PDB entry 2FZC | X-ray diffraction, 2.10 A resolution | chains B and D of the 4 polymer chains in the assembly

== Chain B (and D) ==
Protein: Aspartate carbamoyltransferase regulatory chain
Organism: Escherichia coli
Notes: EC 2.1.3.2; chain D of this document is another copy of the same molecule, construct and numbering; everything in this record applies to it too
Reference sequence: P0A7F3 (PYRI_ECOLI); aligned to UniProt positions 1-153 over residues 1-153 (the alignment contains insertions or deletions, so no single offset holds)
Sequence (153 residues; row label = number of the first residue in the row):
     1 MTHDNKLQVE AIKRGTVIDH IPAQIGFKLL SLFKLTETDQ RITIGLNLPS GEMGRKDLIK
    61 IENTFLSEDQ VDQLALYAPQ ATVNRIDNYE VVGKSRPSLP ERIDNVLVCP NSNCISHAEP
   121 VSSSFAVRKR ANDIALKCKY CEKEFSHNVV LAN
Unresolved in the structure: 1
Metal / ion sites: Zn2+: C109, C114, C138, C141
Small-molecule neighbours: CTP (cytidine-5'-triphosphate): T2, H3, E10, A11, I12, V17, D19, H20, K60, N84, I86, Y89, E90, V91, K94
Curated features (UniProtKB/Swiss-Prot):
  - binding site (Zn(2+)): C109, C114, C138, C141

== Interface between chain B and chain D ==
Contacting residue pairs (46; chain B residue first):
  H3(B) with R41(D), hydrogen bond
  N5(B) with R41(D), hydrogen bond
  Q8(B) with Q8(D), hydrogen bond; V9(D), hydrogen bond (side chain-backbone); E10(D)
  V9(B) with L7(D)
  E10(B) with L7(D); Q8(D)
  A11(B) with L7(D)
  K13(B) with K6(D)
  Q24(B) with T36(D), hydrogen bond (side chain-backbone); T38(D), hydrogen bond (side chain-backbone)
  F27(B) with F27(D), hydrophobic; S31(D); T36(D)
  L30(B) with F27(D), hydrophobic
  S31(B) with F27(D)
  T36(B) with Q24(D); F27(D); L46(D)
  T38(B) with Q24(D); N47(D), hydrogen bond (backbone-side chain)
  D39(B) with N47(D); R55(D)
  Q40(B) with L46(D); N47(D), hydrogen bond (backbone-side chain)
  R41(B) with L46(D); L48(D)
  I42(B) with I44(D); G45(D); L46(D), hydrogen bond (backbone-backbone)
  T43(B) with I44(D)
  I44(B) with I42(D); T43(D); I44(D), hydrogen bond (backbone-backbone)
  G45(B) with I42(D)
  L46(B) with T36(D); R41(D); I42(D), hydrogen bond (backbone-backbone)
  N47(B) with T38(D), hydrogen bond (side chain-backbone); D39(D), hydrogen bond (side chain-backbone); Q40(D), hydrogen bond (side chain-backbone)
  L48(B) with R41(D)
  P49(B) with R41(D)
  R55(B) with D39(D)
  Y89(B) with K6(D)
Interface residues without a listed pair, chain B (28 interface residues in all): L7, E37
Interface residues without a listed pair, chain D (24 interface residues in all): L30, E37, Y89

== Summary ==
28 residues of chain B and 24 residues of chain D are in contact; the contacts include 14 hydrogen bonds.
Polar contacts include H3(B)-R41(D), N5(B)-R41(D) and Q8(B)-Q8(D). Bound to chain B: CTP. From UniProt: 4
Zn2+-binding residues on chain B.
Chain B and chain D are both Aspartate carbamoyltransferase regulatory chain (Escherichia coli); the
structure, The Structure of Wild-Type E. Coli Aspartate Transcarbamoylase in Complex with Novel T State
Inhibitors at ..., was determined by X-ray diffraction together with 2FZG and 2FZK from the same study.
